PDB entry 7D3U | electron microscopy, 3.00 A resolution | chains D and C of the 6 polymer chains in the assembly

# Chain D
Name: Monovalent Na+/H+ antiporter subunit D
Organism: Dietzia sp. DQ12-45-1b
UniProt: A0A221C8X0 (A0A221C8X0_9ACTN); residue numbers follow UniProt; this construct covers 1-574
Sequence (574 residues; each row starts with the number of its first residue):
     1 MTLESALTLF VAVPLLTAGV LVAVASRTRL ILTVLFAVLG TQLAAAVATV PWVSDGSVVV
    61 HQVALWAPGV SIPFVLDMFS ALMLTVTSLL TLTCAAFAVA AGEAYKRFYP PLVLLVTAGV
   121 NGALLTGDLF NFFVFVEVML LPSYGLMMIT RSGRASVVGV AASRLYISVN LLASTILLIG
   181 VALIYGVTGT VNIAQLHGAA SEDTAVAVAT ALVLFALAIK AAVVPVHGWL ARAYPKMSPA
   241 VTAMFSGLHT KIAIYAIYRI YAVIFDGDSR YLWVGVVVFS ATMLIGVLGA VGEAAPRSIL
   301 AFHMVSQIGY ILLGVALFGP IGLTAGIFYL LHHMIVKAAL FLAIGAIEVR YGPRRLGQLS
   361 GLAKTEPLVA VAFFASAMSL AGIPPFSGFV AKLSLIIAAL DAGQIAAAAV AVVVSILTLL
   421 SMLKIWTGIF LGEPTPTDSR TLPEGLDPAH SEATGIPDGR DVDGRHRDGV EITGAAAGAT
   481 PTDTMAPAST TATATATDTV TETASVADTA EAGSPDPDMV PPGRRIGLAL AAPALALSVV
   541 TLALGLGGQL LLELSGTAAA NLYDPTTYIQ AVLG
Unresolved in the structure: 477-516
Reported in the primary citation:
  - mutagenesis - E137A, K220A, K251A, K392A: abolished growth

# Chain C
Name: Monovalent Na+/H+ antiporter subunit C
Organism: Dietzia sp. DQ12-45-1b
UniProt: A0A221C8X5 (A0A221C8X5_9ACTN); residues 1-137 here = UniProt positions 1-137
Sequence (137 residues; row label = number of the first residue in the row):
     1 MTLAISVGVL MAGFVFLVLQ RGMVRVILGF ILLSHAAHLT LMAAGGASRR EAPLVSDPDP
    61 ALTSDGLPQA FVLTAIVIAF AITIYLLVLA VIGGDDDDTD IGDLDPLDLL PETPGGAHPE
   121 DPEPDEPSTH DAEGVHR
Unresolved in the structure: 130-137

# Interface between chain D and chain C
Contacting residue pairs (74):
  Phe-130(D) with Phe-71(C); Thr-74(C)
  Phe-133(D) with Ile-78(C), hydrophobic
  Val-134(D) with Thr-74(C); Ile-78(C), hydrophobic
  Glu-137(D) with Ile-78(C)
  Tyr-144(D) with Tyr-85(C), hydrogen bond (backbone-side chain)
  Met-148(D) with Tyr-85(C)
  Val-157(D) with Gly-94(C)
  Val-158(D) with Leu-104(C); Leu-107(C), hydrophobic; Asp-108(C)
  Ala-161(D) with Ile-101(C), hydrophobic; Leu-104(C), hydrophobic
  Ser-163(D) with Leu-89(C)
  Arg-164(D) with Met-23(C); Leu-89(C), hydrogen bond (side chain-backbone); Ala-90(C); Gly-93(C), hydrogen bond (side chain-backbone); Asp-98(C)
  Ile-167(D) with Ile-82(C), hydrophobic; Tyr-85(C), hydrophobic; Leu-86(C), hydrophobic; Leu-89(C), hydrophobic
  Ser-168(D) with Met-23(C); Phe-30(C)
  Leu-171(D) with Phe-30(C), hydrophobic; Ile-82(C), hydrophobic; Leu-86(C), hydrophobic
  Leu-172(D) with Phe-14(C), hydrophobic; Phe-30(C), hydrophobic; Leu-33(C), hydrophobic
  Thr-175(D) with Leu-33(C); Ala-37(C)
  Leu-178(D) with Ala-37(C), hydrophobic; Leu-41(C), hydrophobic; Ala-75(C), hydrophobic
  Ile-179(D) with Ala-37(C), hydrophobic
  Ala-182(D) with Thr-40(C); Leu-41(C), hydrophobic; Ala-44(C)
  Leu-183(D) with Thr-40(C)
  Tyr-185(D) with Ala-44(C), hydrophobic; Asp-65(C), hydrogen bond; Leu-67(C), hydrophobic; Pro-68(C)
  Gly-186(D) with Ala-44(C)
  Val-191(D) with Phe-71(C), hydrophobic
  Arg-232(D) with Asp-103(C), salt bridge; Leu-104(C); Asp-105(C), salt bridge
  Lys-236(D) with Asp-105(C); Asp-108(C), salt bridge
  Pro-353(D) with Leu-109(C); Leu-110(C), hydrogen bond (backbone-backbone)
  Arg-354(D) with Leu-110(C)
  Arg-355(D) with Leu-109(C); Glu-112(C), salt bridge
  Gly-357(D) with Gly-116(C); Ala-117(C), hydrogen bond (backbone-backbone)
  Gln-358(D) with Glu-112(C); Thr-113(C), hydrogen bond (side chain-backbone); Gly-116(C); Ala-117(C)
  Ser-360(D) with Ala-117(C); His-118(C)
  Thr-427(D) with Glu-123(C)
  Glu-433(D) with His-118(C), hydrogen bond (backbone-side chain)
  Thr-435(D) with Ala-117(C); His-118(C)
  Arg-440(D) with Leu-110(C); Pro-111(C)
  Pro-443(D) with Asp-108(C); Leu-110(C), hydrophobic
Interface residues without a listed pair, chain D (43 interface residues in all): Leu-141, Val-160, Tyr-351, Gly-352, Leu-359, Gly-432, Leu-442
Interface residues without a listed pair, chain C (45 interface residues in all): Met-11, Val-26, His-38, Gly-45, Ala-81, Asp-96, Asp-97

# Summary
43 residues of chain D face 45 of chain C across their interface; the contacts include 8 hydrogen bonds and 4
salt bridges. Polar pairs include Arg-232(D)/Asp-103(C), Arg-232(D)/Asp-105(C) and Lys-236(D)/Asp-108(C). From
the paper: E137A, K220A and K251A of chain D, among others, abolish growth.
Chain D is Monovalent Na+/H+ antiporter subunit D and chain C is Monovalent Na+/H+ antiporter subunit C, both
from Dietzia sp. DQ12-45-1b; the structure, Structure of Mrp complex from Dietzia sp. DQ12-45-1b, was
determined by electron microscopy.
